3IAB - chains A and B of the 3 polymer chains in the assembly; structure by X-ray diffraction, 2.70 A resolution.

== Chain A ==
Molecule: Ribonucleases P/MRP protein subunit POP6
From: Saccharomyces cerevisiae
Notes: EC 3.1.26.5; fragment: Pop6; engineered mutation(s): L141M
UniProtKB: P53218 (POP6_YEAST); residue numbers follow UniProt; this construct covers 1-158
Amino-acid sequence (158 residues; row label = number of the first residue in the row):
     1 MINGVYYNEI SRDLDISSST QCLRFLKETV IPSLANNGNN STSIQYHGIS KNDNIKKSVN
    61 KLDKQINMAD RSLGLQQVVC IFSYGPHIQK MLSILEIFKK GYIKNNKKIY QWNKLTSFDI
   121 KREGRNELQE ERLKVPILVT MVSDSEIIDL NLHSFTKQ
Unresolved in the structure: 1-3, 122-128
Modified residues: Mse1 (selenomethionine); Mse68, Mse91, Mse141 (selenomethionine; parent Met)
Sequence notes: conflict Mse141 (Leu in P53218)
What the authors report for this chain:
  - binding site for P3 domain of the RNA component of RNase MRP: Gln89
  - mutagenesis - L115M, T140M: unchanged binding to P3 domain of the RNA component of RNase MRP

== Chain B ==
Molecule: Ribonucleases P/MRP protein subunit POP7
From: Saccharomyces cerevisiae
Notes: EC 3.1.26.5; fragment: Pop7
UniProtKB: P38291 (POP7_YEAST); numbering as in UniProt (aligned over 1-140)
Amino-acid sequence (140 residues; row label = number of the first residue in the row):
     1 MALKKNTHNK STKRVTKHPS LKTLTHKQIH TTIFVKSTTP YVSALKRINK FLDSVHKQGS
    61 SYVAVLGMGK AVEKTLALGC HFQDQKNKKI EVYTKTIEVL DEVITEGQAD IDMESDVEDD
   121 DKETQLKKRA VSGVELRIYV
Unresolved in the structure: 1-13, 105-124
Modified residues: Mse1 (selenomethionine); Mse68 (selenomethionine; parent Met); Mse113 (selenomethionine)
Ion coordination: Zn2+ site 1 near His18 (its only coordinating residue here); Zn2+ site 2: His26, His30; Zn2+ site 3 near His30 (its only coordinating residue here)
Curated features (UniProtKB/Swiss-Prot):
  - modified residue: Ser115 (Phosphoserine)
What the authors report for this chain:
  - binding site for P3 domain of the RNA component of RNase MRP: Lys17 to Leu24, Asn49, Gly67, Lys86, Thr96, Arg129, Ser132
  - contacts within the chain: Ile33-Val65 (hydrophobic contact), Val65-Leu136 (hydrophobic contact)
  - Zn2+ coordination: His18, His26, His30
  - mutagenesis - L24M, L52M, L78M, C80M, L100M, L136M: unchanged binding to P3 domain of the RNA component of RNase MRP

== How chain A and chain B interact ==
Contacting residue pairs (41; chain A residue first):
  Gly85(A) - Glu73(B)
  Pro86(A) - Glu73(B)
  Ile88(A) - Val72(B)  hydrophobic
  Ile88(A) - Leu76(B)  hydrophobic
  Gln89(A) - Gly69(B)  hydrogen bond (side chain-backbone)
  Gln89(A) - Lys70(B)
  Leu92(A) - Val72(B)  hydrophobic
  Leu92(A) - Thr94(B)
  Leu92(A) - Ser132(B)
  Leu92(A) - Val134(B)  hydrophobic
  Ser93(A) - Ser132(B)
  Leu95(A) - Thr94(B)
  Glu96(A) - Thr94(B)  hydrogen bond
  Glu96(A) - Lys95(B)
  Glu96(A) - Thr96(B)  hydrogen bond
  Lys99(A) - Thr94(B)
  Gln111(A) - Thr94(B)  hydrogen bond
  Asn113(A) - Val92(B)  hydrogen bond (side chain-backbone)
  Leu115(A) - Leu76(B)
  Leu115(A) - Cys80(B)  hydrophobic
  Leu115(A) - Gln83(B)
  Leu115(A) - Ile90(B)  hydrophobic
  Leu115(A) - Val92(B)  hydrophobic
  Thr116(A) - Cys80(B)
  Ser117(A) - Cys80(B)
  Ser117(A) - Asp84(B)
  Arg132(A) - Gln85(B)  hydrogen bond
  Lys134(A) - Ala77(B)
  Lys134(A) - Cys80(B)
  Lys134(A) - Asp84(B)  salt bridge
  Lys134(A) - Gln85(B)
  Pro136(A) - Glu73(B)
  Pro136(A) - Leu76(B)  hydrophobic
  Pro136(A) - Cys80(B)  hydrophobic
  Leu138(A) - Val92(B)  hydrophobic
  Thr156(A) - Glu91(B)
  Thr156(A) - Val92(B)  hydrogen bond (side chain-backbone)
  Thr156(A) - Tyr93(B)
  Lys157(A) - Tyr93(B)
  Gln158(A) - Tyr93(B)
  Gln158(A) - Thr94(B)  hydrogen bond (side chain-backbone)
Other interface residues (no listed pair), chain A (22 interface residues in all): Lys114
Other interface residues (no listed pair), chain B (24 interface residues in all): Tyr41, Gly79, His81, Gly133, Leu136

== Summary ==
Chain A and chain B form an interface of 22 and 24 residues respectively; the contacts include 8 hydrogen
bonds and 1 salt bridge. Polar contacts include Lys134(A)-Asp84(B), Gln89(A)-Gly69(B) and Glu96(A)-Thr94(B).
From the paper: a binding site for P3 domain of the RNA component of RNase MRP at Gln89(A) and Lys17(B) among
others; L24M, L52M and L78M of chain B, among others, leave binding to P3 domain of the RNA component of RNase
MRP unchanged; 8 substitutions were tested in all.
Here chain A is Ribonucleases P/MRP protein subunit POP6 and chain B is Ribonucleases P/MRP protein subunit
POP7, both from Saccharomyces cerevisiae. Entry 3IAB (Crystal structure of RNase P /RNase MRP proteins Pop6,
Pop7 in a complex with the P3 ...) was determined by X-ray diffraction.
